Entry 1PLG (X-ray diffraction, 2.80 A resolution); this record covers chains L and H.

[Chain L]
Name: Igg2a=kappa=
Organism: Mus musculus
Notes: fragment: fab fragment that binds polysialic acid
Sequence (215 residues; each row starts with the number of its first residue):
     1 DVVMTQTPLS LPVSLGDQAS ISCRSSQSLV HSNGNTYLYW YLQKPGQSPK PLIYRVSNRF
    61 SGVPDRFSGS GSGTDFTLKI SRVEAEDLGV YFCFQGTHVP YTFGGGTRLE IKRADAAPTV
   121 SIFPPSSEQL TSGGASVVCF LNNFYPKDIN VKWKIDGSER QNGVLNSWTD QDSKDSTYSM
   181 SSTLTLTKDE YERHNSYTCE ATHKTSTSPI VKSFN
Disulfides: Cys23-Cys93, Cys139-Cys199

[Chain H]
Name: Igg2a=kappa=
Organism: Mus musculus
Notes: fragment: fab fragment that binds polysialic acid
UniProtKB: P01865 (GCAM_MOUSE); residues 118-215 here correspond to UniProt positions 1-98 (UniProt number = residue number - 117)
Sequence (215 residues; row label = number of the first residue in the row):
     1 QIQLQQSGPE LVRPGASVKI SCKASGYTFT DYYIHWVKQR PGEGLEWIGW IYPGSGNTKY
    61 NEKFKGKATL TVDTSSSTAY MQLSSLTSED SAVYFCARGG KFAMDYWGQG TSVTVSSAKT
   121 TAPSVYPLAP VCGDTTGSSV TLGCLVKGYF PEPVTLTWNS GSLSSGVHTF PAVLQSDLYT
   181 LSSSVTVTSS TWPSQSITCN VAHPASSTKV DKKIE
Disulfides: Cys22-Cys96, Cys144-Cys199

[Chain L / chain H interface]
Residue-residue contacts (64; chain L residue first):
  His31(L) with Phe102(H)
  Tyr37(L) with Phe102(H)
  Tyr39(L) with Ala103(H)
  Tyr41(L) with Met104(H), hydrogen bond (side chain-backbone); Trp107(H)
  Gln43(L) with Gln39(H), hydrogen bond; Phe95(H)
  Ser48(L) with Phe95(H); Gly108(H), hydrogen bond (side chain-backbone); Gln109(H), hydrogen bond (side chain-backbone)
  Pro49(L) with Trp107(H)
  Lys50(L) with Tyr106(H)
  Pro51(L) with Asp105(H)
  Phe60(L) with Asp105(H)
  Ser61(L) with Tyr106(H)
  Phe92(L) with Leu45(H), hydrophobic
  Phe94(L) with Phe102(H); Ala103(H), hydrophobic; Met104(H), hydrophobic
  Gly96(L) with Phe102(H)
  Val99(L) with Lys59(H)
  Pro100(L) with Trp47(H), hydrophobic; Asn61(H)
  Tyr101(L) with His35(H); Trp47(H); Trp50(H), hydrogen bond; Lys101(H), hydrogen bond (side chain-backbone); Phe102(H)
  Phe103(L) with Leu45(H); Trp107(H), hydrophobic
  Ile122(L) with Val131(H)
  Phe123(L) with Leu128(H); Ala129(H); Thr141(H)
  Pro124(L) with Val131(H), hydrophobic
  Ser126(L) with Tyr126(H); Pro127(H)
  Glu128(L) with Pro127(H)
  Gln129(L) with Tyr126(H); Lys147(H)
  Phe140(L) with Gly143(H); Phe170(H), hydrophobic; Ser182(H); Ser183(H); Ser184(H)
  Asn142(L) with His168(H), hydrogen bond; Phe170(H); Ser184(H), hydrogen bond
  Asn143(L) with His168(H), hydrogen bond
  Val164(L) with Gln175(H)
  Leu165(L) with Val173(H), hydrophobic; Gln175(H)
  Asn166(L) with Val173(H)
  Ser167(L) with Phe170(H); Pro171(H), hydrogen bond (side chain-backbone)
  Trp168(L) with Pro171(H)
  Thr169(L) with Thr169(H); Phe170(H)
  Ser179(L) with His168(H); Phe170(H)
  Met180(L) with Phe170(H)
  Ser181(L) with Phe170(H); Ser182(H), hydrogen bond
  Phe214(L) with Val131(H), hydrophobic
Interface residues without a listed pair, chain L (44 interface residues in all): Ser121, Ser132, Ser136, Val138, Thr183, Thr185, Lys212
Interface residues without a listed pair, chain H (41 interface residues in all): Val37, Gly44, Gly110, Pro130, Leu142, Leu145, Thr180

[Overview]
Chain L and chain H form an interface of 44 and 41 residues respectively, with 11 hydrogen bonds. Among the
polar pairs are Tyr41(L)-Met104(H), Gln43(L)-Gln39(H) and Ser48(L)-Gly108(H).
Chain L is Igg2a=kappa= and chain H is Igg2a=kappa=, both from Mus musculus; the structure, Evidence for the
extended helical nature of polysaccharide epitopes. the 2.8 angstroms resolution structure and thermodynamics
..., was determined by X-ray diffraction.
